PDB entry 7NVG | electron microscopy, 3.70 A resolution | chains y3 and z3 of the 147 polymer chains in the assembly

Chain y3 (and z3):
Name: Flagellar P-ring protein
Source organism: Salmonella enterica subsp. enterica serovar Typhimurium
Notes: chain z3 of this document is another copy of the same molecule, construct and numbering; everything in this record applies to it too
UniProtKB: A0A0F7J5J5 (A0A0F7J5J5_SALTM); residues 1-365 here = UniProt positions 1-365
Sequence (365 residues; numbered 1 to 365; the number before each row is that of its first residue):
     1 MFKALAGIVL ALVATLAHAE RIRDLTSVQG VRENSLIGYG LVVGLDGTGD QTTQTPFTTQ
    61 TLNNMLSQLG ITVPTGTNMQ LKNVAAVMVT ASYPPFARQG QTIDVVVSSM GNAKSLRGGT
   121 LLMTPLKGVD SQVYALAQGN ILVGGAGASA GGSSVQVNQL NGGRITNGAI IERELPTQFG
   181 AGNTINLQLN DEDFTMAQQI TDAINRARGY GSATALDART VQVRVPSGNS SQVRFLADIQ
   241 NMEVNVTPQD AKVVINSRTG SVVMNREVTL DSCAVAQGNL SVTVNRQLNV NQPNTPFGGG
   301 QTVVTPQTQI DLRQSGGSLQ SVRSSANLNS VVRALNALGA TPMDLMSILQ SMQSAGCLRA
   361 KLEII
Unresolved in the structure: 1-19, 146-154, 285-315

Chain y3 / chain z3 interface:
Contacting residue pairs (149):
  Glu20(y3) - Arg359(z3)  salt bridge
  Arg21(y3) - Pro248(z3)
  Arg21(y3) - Glu267(z3)  salt bridge
  Arg23(y3) - Asp193(z3)  salt bridge
  Arg23(y3) - Thr195(z3)  hydrogen bond
  Arg23(y3) - Pro248(z3)
  Arg23(y3) - Gln249(z3)  hydrogen bond (side chain-backbone)
  Asp24(y3) - Asp250(z3)
  Asp24(y3) - Ala251(z3)  hydrogen bond (side chain-backbone)
  Val31(y3) - Phe194(z3)  hydrophobic
  Val43(y3) - Ser108(z3)
  Val43(y3) - Ser109(z3)
  Gly44(y3) - Ser108(z3)
  Gly44(y3) - Ser109(z3)  hydrogen bond (backbone-backbone)
  Gly44(y3) - Asn161(z3)
  Leu45(y3) - Gln159(z3)  hydrogen bond (backbone-side chain)
  Asp46(y3) - Asn158(z3)
  Asp46(y3) - Gln159(z3)  hydrogen bond (backbone-side chain)
  Asp46(y3) - Leu160(z3)  hydrogen bond (side chain-backbone)
  Asp46(y3) - Asn161(z3)  hydrogen bond (side chain-backbone)
  Gly47(y3) - Asn161(z3)
  Leu62(y3) - Met110(z3)  hydrophobic
  Met65(y3) - Met88(z3)  hydrophobic
  Leu66(y3) - Tyr39(z3)  hydrophobic
  Leu66(y3) - Phe57(z3)  hydrophobic
  Leu66(y3) - Met110(z3)  hydrophobic
  Gln68(y3) - Ser131(z3)  hydrogen bond
  Leu69(y3) - Tyr39(z3)  hydrophobic
  Leu69(y3) - Met88(z3)  hydrophobic
  Leu69(y3) - Lys127(z3)  hydrogen bond (backbone-side chain)
  Ile71(y3) - Thr61(z3)
  Thr72(y3) - Gln60(z3)  hydrogen bond (backbone-side chain)
  Val73(y3) - Phe57(z3)  hydrophobic
  Val73(y3) - Gln60(z3)
  Pro74(y3) - Gln60(z3)
  Thr77(y3) - Pro56(z3)
  Asn78(y3) - Thr53(z3)
  Asn78(y3) - Gln54(z3)  hydrogen bond
  Met79(y3) - Gln54(z3)
  Met79(y3) - Pro56(z3)  hydrophobic
  Met79(y3) - Phe57(z3)  hydrophobic
  Gln80(y3) - Gln54(z3)  hydrogen bond (backbone-backbone)
  Gln80(y3) - Asn112(z3)  hydrogen bond (backbone-side chain)
  Leu81(y3) - Met110(z3)
  Leu81(y3) - Gly111(z3)
  Lys82(y3) - Gly111(z3)  hydrogen bond (backbone-backbone)
  Lys82(y3) - Asn112(z3)
  Asn83(y3) - Ser109(z3)  hydrogen bond
  Asn83(y3) - Gly111(z3)  hydrogen bond (backbone-backbone)
  Asn83(y3) - Asn112(z3)
  Asn83(y3) - Ala113(z3)  hydrogen bond (side chain-backbone)
  Asn83(y3) - Asn161(z3)  hydrogen bond
  Val84(y3) - Met110(z3)
  Pro94(y3) - Arg219(z3)
  Pro95(y3) - Glu192(z3)
  Pro95(y3) - Arg219(z3)  hydrogen bond (backbone-side chain)
  Phe96(y3) - Asp217(z3)
  Phe96(y3) - Ala218(z3)  hydrophobic
  Phe96(y3) - Arg219(z3)
  Arg98(y3) - Gln188(z3)
  Arg98(y3) - Asp217(z3)  salt bridge
  Arg98(y3) - Thr220(z3)  hydrogen bond
  Gln99(y3) - Arg32(z3)
  Gln101(y3) - Gln188(z3)
  Gln101(y3) - Leu189(z3)  hydrogen bond (side chain-backbone)
  Gln101(y3) - Arg219(z3)
  Val106(y3) - Arg258(z3)
  Arg117(y3) - Gln159(z3)
  Gly118(y3) - Gln159(z3)
  Thr120(y3) - Ser108(z3)  hydrogen bond
  Leu122(y3) - Ile37(z3)  hydrophobic
  Leu122(y3) - Met88(z3)  hydrophobic
  Leu122(y3) - Thr90(z3)
  Met123(y3) - Ser35(z3)
  Met123(y3) - Val129(z3)  hydrophobic
  Leu136(y3) - Val129(z3)  hydrophobic
  Gln138(y3) - Ser35(z3)
  Gln138(y3) - Leu36(z3)  hydrogen bond (side chain-backbone)
  Gln138(y3) - Thr90(z3)
  Gln138(y3) - Ala91(z3)
  Asn140(y3) - Val106(z3)
  Gly144(y3) - Thr259(z3)
  Asn158(y3) - Arg258(z3)
  Asn158(y3) - Thr259(z3)
  Gln159(y3) - Arg258(z3)  hydrogen bond (backbone-backbone)
  Gly162(y3) - Arg258(z3)
  Arg164(y3) - Ile365(z3)
  Ile170(y3) - Arg32(z3)
  Ile170(y3) - Glu33(z3)
  Ile171(y3) - Arg32(z3)
  Glu172(y3) - Arg32(z3)  salt bridge
  Phe179(y3) - Phe194(z3)  hydrophobic
  Phe179(y3) - Leu216(z3)
  Phe179(y3) - Asp217(z3)
  Asn229(y3) - Ala215(z3)
  Asn229(y3) - Leu216(z3)  hydrogen bond (side chain-backbone)
  Ser230(y3) - Thr214(z3)
  Ser230(y3) - Ala215(z3)
  Val233(y3) - Gln198(z3)
  Val233(y3) - Ala215(z3)  hydrophobic
  Val233(y3) - Asp217(z3)
  Arg234(y3) - Gln198(z3)
  Leu236(y3) - Phe194(z3)  hydrophobic
  Ala237(y3) - Phe194(z3)
  Ala237(y3) - Thr195(z3)
  Ala237(y3) - Gln198(z3)
  Gln240(y3) - Asp193(z3)
  Gln240(y3) - Phe194(z3)
  Asn241(y3) - Thr195(z3)  hydrogen bond
  Asn241(y3) - Pro248(z3)
  Gln249(y3) - Arg359(z3)
  Lys252(y3) - Ser354(z3)
  Lys252(y3) - Ala355(z3)  hydrogen bond (side chain-backbone)
  Val254(y3) - Ala355(z3)  hydrophobic
  Thr259(y3) - Gln277(z3)  hydrogen bond (backbone-side chain)
  Thr259(y3) - Ser347(z3)
  Gly260(y3) - Ala276(z3)
  Gly260(y3) - Gln277(z3)
  Gly260(y3) - Gly278(z3)  hydrogen bond (backbone-backbone)
  Ser261(y3) - Ala276(z3)
  Ser261(y3) - Gln277(z3)  hydrogen bond
  Ser261(y3) - Ser351(z3)  hydrogen bond
  Val262(y3) - Ala274(z3)
  Val262(y3) - Val275(z3)
  Val262(y3) - Ala276(z3)  hydrogen bond (backbone-backbone)
  Val263(y3) - Ala274(z3)
  Val263(y3) - Ser351(z3)
  Val263(y3) - Met352(z3)
  Val263(y3) - Ala355(z3)  hydrophobic
  Met264(y3) - Cys273(z3)
  Met264(y3) - Ala274(z3)  hydrogen bond (backbone-backbone)
  Met264(y3) - Leu319(z3)  hydrophobic
  Asn265(y3) - Ala355(z3)  hydrogen bond (side chain-backbone)
  Arg266(y3) - Asp271(z3)  salt bridge
  Arg266(y3) - Ser272(z3)  hydrogen bond (backbone-backbone)
  Leu328(y3) - Ser272(z3)
  Leu328(y3) - Cys273(z3)  hydrophobic
  Leu328(y3) - Ala274(z3)
  Val332(y3) - Ala274(z3)  hydrophobic
  Val332(y3) - Leu319(z3)
  Val332(y3) - Ser321(z3)
  Leu335(y3) - Leu319(z3)  hydrophobic
  Asn336(y3) - Gly317(z3)
  Asn336(y3) - Ser318(z3)  hydrogen bond (side chain-backbone)
  Asn336(y3) - Leu319(z3)
  Ala340(y3) - Ser318(z3)  hydrogen bond (backbone-side chain)
  Pro342(y3) - Gln277(z3)
  Pro342(y3) - Gly278(z3)
  Leu345(y3) - Leu319(z3)  hydrophobic
Interface residues without a listed pair, chain y3 (88 interface residues in all): Val28, Ala97, Gly100, Gln156, Gly163, Val246, Asn256, Asn329, Thr341, Glu363, Ile365
Interface residues without a listed pair, chain z3 (79 interface residues in all): Ser27, Gly38, Asn190, Gly260, Val282, Gly316, Met343, Ile348, Gly356, Cys357

Overview:
The interface between chain y3 and chain z3 involves 88 residues on one side and 79 on the other, with 38
hydrogen bonds and 6 salt bridges. Among the polar pairs are Glu20(y3)-Arg359(z3), Arg21(y3)-Glu267(z3) and
Arg23(y3)-Asp193(z3).
Both chains are Flagellar P-ring protein (Salmonella enterica subsp. enterica serovar Typhimurium). Entry 7NVG
(Salmonella flagellar basal body refined in C1 map) was determined by electron microscopy (same publication as
7BGL, 7BHQ, 7BIN, 7BJ2 and 7BK0).
